5BO7 - chains A and B; structure by X-ray diffraction, 1.85 A resolution.

== Chain A (and B) ==
Name: Sia-alpha-2,3-Gal-beta-1,4-GlcNAc-R:alpha 2,8-sialyltransferase
Organism: Homo sapiens
Notes: EC 2.4.99.-; chain B of this document is another copy of the same molecule, construct and numbering; everything in this record applies to it too
UniProt: O43173 (SIA8C_HUMAN); residues 81-380 here = UniProt positions 81-380
Sequence (323 residues; row label = number of the first residue in the row):
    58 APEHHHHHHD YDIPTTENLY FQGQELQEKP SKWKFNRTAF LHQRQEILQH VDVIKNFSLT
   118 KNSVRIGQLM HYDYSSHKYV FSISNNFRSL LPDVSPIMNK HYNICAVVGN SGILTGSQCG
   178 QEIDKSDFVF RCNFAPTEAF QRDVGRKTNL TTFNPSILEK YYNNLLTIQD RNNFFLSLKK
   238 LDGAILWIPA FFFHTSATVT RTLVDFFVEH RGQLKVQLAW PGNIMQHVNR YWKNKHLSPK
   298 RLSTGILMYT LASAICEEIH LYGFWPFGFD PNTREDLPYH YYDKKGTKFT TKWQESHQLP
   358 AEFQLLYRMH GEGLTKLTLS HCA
Disordered / not traced: 58-88, 350-351 (chain B: 58-87, 341-354)
Sequence notes: expression tag (58-80)
Swiss-Prot annotation at these positions:
  - active site: H354 (Proton donor/acceptor)
  - binding site (CMP-N-acetyl-beta-neuraminate): N167, N190, S300, T301, G302, W322, Y336, H337
  - glycosylation (N-linked (GlcNAc...) asparagine): N93, N113, N160, N206
Disulfide bonds: C162-C313, C176-C379
Covalent attachments: N-acetylglucosamine (NAG) linked to N93, N113, N206; glycan linked to N160
Small-molecule neighbours: CTP (cytidine-5'-triphosphate): G166, N167, S168, C189, N190, S300, T301, G302, I303, G320, F321, W322, P323, Y336, H337, F346, H354, L356, E359

== Chain A / chain B interface ==
Residue-residue contacts (28):
  L126(A) - R228(B)
  K135(A) - L223(B)
  K135(A) - T224(B)
  K135(A) - I225(B)
  Y136(A) - L223(B)
  V137(A) - L223(B)  hydrogen bond (backbone-backbone)
  V137(A) - R228(B)
  S139(A) - E266(B)  hydrogen bond
  N142(A) - N142(B)
  N142(A) - N143(B)  hydrogen bond
  N143(A) - N142(B)  hydrogen bond
  N143(A) - N143(B)
  L223(A) - Y136(B)
  L223(A) - V137(B)  hydrogen bond (backbone-backbone)
  T224(A) - K135(B)
  T224(A) - Y136(B)
  I225(A) - K135(B)  hydrogen bond (backbone-backbone)
  I225(A) - V137(B)  hydrophobic
  R228(A) - L126(B)
  R228(A) - V137(B)
  A254(A) - L223(B)  hydrophobic
  R258(A) - R258(B)
  R258(A) - T259(B)  hydrogen bond
  R258(A) - D262(B)  salt bridge
  T259(A) - R258(B)  hydrogen bond
  D262(A) - R258(B)  salt bridge
  E266(A) - L126(B)
  E266(A) - S139(B)  hydrogen bond
Other interface residues (no listed pair), chain A (18 interface residues in all): N221, T255
Other interface residues (no listed pair), chain B (18 interface residues in all): N221, A254, T255

== Summary ==
The chain A/chain B interface involves 18 residues from each chain, with 9 hydrogen bonds and 2 salt bridges.
Among the polar pairs are R258(A)-D262(B), S139(A)-E266(B) and N142(A)-N143(B). Ligands of chain A: CTP.
N-acetylglucosamine is covalently linked to N93(A), N113(A) and N206(A).
Both chains are Sia-alpha-2,3-Gal-beta-1,4-GlcNAc-R:alpha 2,8-sialyltransferase (Homo sapiens). Entry 5BO7
(Structure of human sialyltransferase ST8SiaIII in complex with CTP) was determined by X-ray diffraction,
deposited together with 5BO6 and 5BO8.
